PDB entry 1G4B | X-ray diffraction, 7.00 A resolution (low resolution: residue-level contacts below are approximate; hydrogen-bond / salt-bridge calls are withheld) | chains L and O of the 8 polymer chains in the assembly

Chain L:
Name: ATP-dependent hsl protease ATP-binding subunit hslu
From: Escherichia coli
UniProtKB: P0A6H5 (HSLU_ECOLI); residues 1-443 here = UniProt positions 1-443
Amino-acid sequence (443 residues; row label = number of the first residue in the row):
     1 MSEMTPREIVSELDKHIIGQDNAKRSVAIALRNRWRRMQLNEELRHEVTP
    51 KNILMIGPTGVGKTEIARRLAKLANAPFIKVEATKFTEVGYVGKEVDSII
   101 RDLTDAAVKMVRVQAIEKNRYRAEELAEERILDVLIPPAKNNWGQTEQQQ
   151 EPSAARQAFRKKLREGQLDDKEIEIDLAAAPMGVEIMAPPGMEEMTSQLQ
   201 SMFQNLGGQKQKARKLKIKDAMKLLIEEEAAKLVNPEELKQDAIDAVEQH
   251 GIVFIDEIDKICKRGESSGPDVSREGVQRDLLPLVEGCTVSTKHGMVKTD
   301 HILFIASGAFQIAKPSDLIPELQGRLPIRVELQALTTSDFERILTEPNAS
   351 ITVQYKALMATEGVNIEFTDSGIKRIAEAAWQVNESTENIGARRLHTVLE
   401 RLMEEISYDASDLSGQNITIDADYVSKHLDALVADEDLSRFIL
Unresolved in the structure: 1, 167-215
Curated features (UniProtKB/Swiss-Prot):
  - binding site (ATP): Ile18, Gly60 to Glu65, Asp256, Glu321, Arg393
  - mutagenesis: Lys63 (K63T: Can neither bind nor hydrolyze ATP. Do not form multimers, but stays as monomer), Lys80 (K80T: Some effect on protease activity), Glu88 (E88Q: Severely reduced protease activity), Tyr91 (Y91G: Partial loss of protease activity), Val92 (V92G: Partial loss of protease activity), Gly93 (G93A: Almost no protease or ATP hydrolysis activity), Glu95 (E95W: Partial loss of protease activity), Cys262 (C262V: No effect on ATP hydrolysis. Can support HslV-mediated proteolysis at wild-type levels), Glu266 (E266Q: No effect), Glu286 (E286Q: Reduced protease activity), Cys288 (C288V: No ATP hydrolysis activity. Binds ATP with lower affinity than wild-type. Can support HslV-mediated proteolysis to some extent), Ile312 (I312W: No effect), 6 further mutagenesis entries in UniProt

Chain O:
Name: ATP-dependent protease hslv
From: Escherichia coli
Notes: EC 3.4.99.-
UniProtKB: P0A7B8 (HSLV_ECOLI); residue numbers follow UniProt; this construct covers 1-175
Amino-acid sequence (175 residues; numbered 1 to 175; the number before each row is that of its first residue):
     1 TTIVSVRRNGHVVIAGDGQATLGNTVMKGNVKKVRRLYNDKVIAGFAGGT
    51 ADAFTLFELFERKLEMHQGHLVKAAVELAKDWRTDRMLRKLEALLAVADE
   101 TASLIITGNGDVVQPENDLIAIGSGGPYAQAAARALLENTELSAREIAEK
   151 ALDIAGDICIYTNHFHTIEELSYKA
Unresolved in the structure: 174-175
Curated features (UniProtKB/Swiss-Prot):
  - active site: Thr2
  - mutagenesis: Thr2 (T2S: 80% reduced protease activity in the absence of HslU. Almost no effect in the presence of HslU; T2V: No protease activity)

Interface between chain L and chain O:
Contacting residue pairs (31; chain L residue first):
  Asp259(L) - Met66(O)
  Arg264(L) - Leu59(O)
  Arg264(L) - Arg62(O)
  Gly265(L) - Met87(O)
  Glu266(L) - Arg62(O)
  Glu266(L) - Met87(O)
  Ser267(L) - Met87(O)
  Arg274(L) - Arg62(O)
  Ala309(L) - Met66(O)
  Phe310(L) - Glu65(O)
  Phe310(L) - Met66(O)
  Gln311(L) - Tyr38(O)
  Gln311(L) - Glu61(O)
  Gln311(L) - Arg62(O)
  Gln311(L) - Leu64(O)
  Gln311(L) - Glu65(O)
  Gln311(L) - Met66(O)
  Gln311(L) - His67(O)
  Gln311(L) - Gln68(O)
  Gln311(L) - Gly69(O)
  Ile312(L) - Glu58(O)
  Ile312(L) - Leu59(O)
  Ile312(L) - Glu61(O)
  Ile312(L) - Arg62(O)
  Ile312(L) - Lys63(O)
  Ile312(L) - Glu65(O)
  Ile312(L) - Met66(O)
  Ala313(L) - Glu65(O)
  Lys314(L) - Glu58(O)
  Lys314(L) - Glu61(O)
  Lys314(L) - Glu65(O)
Interface residues without a listed pair, chain L (16 interface residues in all): Gly57, Pro58, Lys263, Asn389
Interface residues without a listed pair, chain O (17 interface residues in all): Phe60, Leu78, Asp81, Asp85

Overview:
Chain L and chain O form an interface of 16 and 17 residues respectively. Curated annotation (UniProt) lists
10 ATP-binding residues and 18 mutagenesis sites on chain L; active-site residue Thr2(O) and one mutagenesis
site on chain O.
Here chain L is ATP-dependent hsl protease ATP-binding subunit hslu and chain O is ATP-dependent protease
hslv, both from Escherichia coli. Entry 1G4B (Crystal structures of the hslvu peptidase-atpase complex reveal
an ATP-dependent proteolysis mechanism) was determined by X-ray diffraction (same publication as 1G4A).
